Entry 4RYW (X-ray diffraction, 2.50 A resolution); this record covers chain A.

# Chain A
Protein: NowGFP_conv
Amino-acid sequence (248 residues; numbered -11 to 238; 2 numbers in that range are skipped by the numbering (no residue carries them; nothing is unmodelled there); the number before each row is that of its first residue; numbers below 1 keep their minus sign (Met-11 is residue -11)):
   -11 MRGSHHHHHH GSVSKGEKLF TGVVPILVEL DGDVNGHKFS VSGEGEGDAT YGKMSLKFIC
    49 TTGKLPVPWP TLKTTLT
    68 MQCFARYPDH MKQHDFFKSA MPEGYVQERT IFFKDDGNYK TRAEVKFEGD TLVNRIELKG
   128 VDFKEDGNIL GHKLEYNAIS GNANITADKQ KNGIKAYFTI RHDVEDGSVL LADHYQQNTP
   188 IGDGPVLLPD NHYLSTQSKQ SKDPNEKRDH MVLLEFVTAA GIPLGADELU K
Not modelled in the structure: -11 to 1, 232-238
Covalent attachments: covalent link Thr65-Met68
Modified positions: Thr65 ([(4Z)-2-[(1R,2R)-1-amino-2-hydroxypropyl]-4-(1H-indol-3-ylmethylidene)-5-oxo-4,5-dihydro-1H-imidazol-1-yl]acetic acid; CRF); Sec237 (selenocysteine)
What the authors report for this chain:
  - post-translational modification sites: Lys61

# Overview
The paper reports a modification site at Lys61.
Chain A is NowGFP_conv; the structure, Crystal structure of the photoconverted green fluorescent protein
NowGFP_conv (the variant of cyan Cerulean) at pH ..., was determined by X-ray diffraction, deposited together
with 4RTC and 4RYS.
